7VEY - chains A and C; structure by X-ray diffraction, 1.90 A resolution.

[Chain A (and C)]
Name: chalcone synthases
From: Cyclosorus parasiticus
Notes: chain C of this document is another copy of the same molecule, construct and numbering; everything in this record applies to it too
Amino-acid sequence (404 residues; row label = number of the first residue in the row):
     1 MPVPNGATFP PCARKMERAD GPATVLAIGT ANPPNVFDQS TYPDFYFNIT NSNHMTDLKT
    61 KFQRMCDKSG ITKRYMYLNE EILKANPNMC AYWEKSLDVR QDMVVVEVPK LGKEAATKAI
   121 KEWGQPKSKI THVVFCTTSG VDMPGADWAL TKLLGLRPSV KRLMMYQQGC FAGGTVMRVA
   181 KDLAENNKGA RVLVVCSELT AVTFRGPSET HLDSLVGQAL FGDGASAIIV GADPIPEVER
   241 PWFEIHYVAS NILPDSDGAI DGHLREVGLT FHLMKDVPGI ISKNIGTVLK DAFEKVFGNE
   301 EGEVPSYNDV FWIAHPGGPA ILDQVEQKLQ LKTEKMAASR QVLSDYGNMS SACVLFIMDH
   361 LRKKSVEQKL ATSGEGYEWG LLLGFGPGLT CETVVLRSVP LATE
Unresolved in the structure: 1-5, 402-404 (chain C: 1-4, 404)
What the authors report for this chain:
  - catalytic residues: Cys170
  - post-translational modification sites: Cys170
  - conformationally variable residues (side-chain flip): Phe271
  - mutagenesis - T138S, S139G, L199T, L199T/T203F, T200I, V202I, T203F, I260L: decreased catalytic activity

[Chain A / chain C interface]
Residue-residue contacts - 145 pairs, chain A then chain C:
  Gly6(A) with Pro241(C)
  Ala7(A) with Val399(C); Pro400(C)
  Thr8(A) with Pro241(C); Glu244(C); Pro400(C)
  Phe9(A) with Thr372(C); Glu378(C); Arg397(C); Ser398(C); Val399(C); Pro400(C)
  Pro10(A) with Arg397(C), hydrogen bond (backbone-side chain)
  Cys12(A) with His246(C); Arg397(C)
  Arg14(A) with Ala19(C); Asp20(C), hydrogen bond (side chain-backbone); Gly21(C), hydrogen bond (side chain-backbone); Glu185(C), salt bridge
  Lys15(A) with His246(C); Val296(C), hydrogen bond (side chain-backbone)
  Met16(A) with His246(C); Tyr247(C), hydrophobic; Val248(C)
  Arg18(A) with Arg18(C); Ala19(C), hydrogen bond (side chain-backbone); Asp20(C), salt bridge
  Ala19(A) with Arg14(C); Arg18(C), hydrogen bond (backbone-side chain)
  Asp20(A) with Arg14(C), hydrogen bond (backbone-side chain); Arg18(C), salt bridge
  Gly21(A) with Arg14(C), hydrogen bond (backbone-side chain)
  Lys95(A) with Glu266(C)
  Ser96(A) with Glu266(C), hydrogen bond (backbone-side chain)
  Leu97(A) with Leu97(C), hydrophobic; Glu266(C), hydrogen bond (backbone-side chain)
  Asp98(A) with Arg265(C), salt bridge; Glu266(C), hydrogen bond (side chain-backbone)
  Gln101(A) with Leu264(C), hydrogen bond (side chain-backbone); Arg265(C)
  Asp102(A) with Arg265(C), salt bridge
  Thr138(A) with Met143(C)
  Val141(A) with Gln167(C); Leu264(C), hydrophobic
  Asp142(A) with Gly262(C); His263(C), salt bridge
  Met143(A) with Thr138(C); Gln167(C); Asp261(C); Gly262(C), hydrogen bond (backbone-backbone); Leu269(C), hydrophobic
  Pro144(A) with Ile260(C); Asp261(C); Pro387(C); Gly388(C)
  Trp148(A) with Ile252(C); Asp257(C); Gly388(C), hydrogen bond (side chain-backbone)
  Lys152(A) with Asp257(C), salt bridge
  Pro158(A) with Asn251(C); Ile252(C), hydrogen bond (backbone-backbone)
  Ser159(A) with Ser250(C); Asn251(C)
  Val160(A) with Ser250(C)
  Lys161(A) with Arg178(C); Val248(C)
  Arg162(A) with Arg178(C), hydrogen bond (backbone-side chain); Ile252(C); Thr390(C), hydrogen bond
  Leu163(A) with Val179(C), hydrophobic
  Met164(A) with Gln168(C)
  Tyr166(A) with Tyr166(C); Gln168(C)
  Gln167(A) with Val141(C); Met143(C)
  Gln168(A) with Met164(C), hydrogen bond (side chain-backbone)
  Thr175(A) with Leu163(C)
  Arg178(A) with Lys161(C); Arg162(C), hydrogen bond (side chain-backbone); Leu163(C)
  Val179(A) with Leu163(C), hydrophobic
  Lys181(A) with Met16(C)
  Asp182(A) with Leu183(C); Asn186(C), hydrogen bond; Asn187(C), hydrogen bond
  Leu183(A) with Asp182(C)
  Glu185(A) with Arg14(C), salt bridge; Asn186(C), hydrogen bond
  Asn186(A) with Lys181(C); Asp182(C), hydrogen bond; Glu185(C), hydrogen bond
  Asn187(A) with Asp182(C), hydrogen bond
  Arg240(A) with Asn5(C)
  Glu244(A) with Thr8(C)
  His246(A) with Cys12(C); Lys15(C); Met16(C)
  Tyr247(A) with Met16(C), hydrophobic
  Val248(A) with Met16(C), hydrogen bond (backbone-side chain); Lys161(C)
  Ser250(A) with Ser159(C); Val160(C)
  Asn251(A) with Pro158(C); Ser159(C)
  Ile252(A) with Trp148(C); Lys152(C); Pro158(C), hydrogen bond (backbone-backbone); Arg162(C)
  Asp257(A) with Trp148(C); Lys152(C)
  Ile260(A) with Pro144(C)
  Asp261(A) with Met143(C); Pro144(C)
  Gly262(A) with Asp142(C); Met143(C), hydrogen bond (backbone-backbone)
  His263(A) with Asp142(C), salt bridge
  Leu264(A) with Gln101(C), hydrogen bond (backbone-side chain); Val141(C), hydrophobic; Leu264(C), hydrophobic
  Arg265(A) with Asp98(C), salt bridge; Gln101(C); Asp102(C), salt bridge
  Glu266(A) with Lys95(C); Ser96(C); Leu97(C), hydrogen bond (side chain-backbone); Asp98(C), hydrogen bond (side chain-backbone); Glu266(C)
  Leu269(A) with Met143(C), hydrophobic
  Val296(A) with Lys15(C), hydrogen bond (backbone-side chain)
  Thr372(A) with Phe9(C)
  Glu378(A) with Phe9(C)
  Trp379(A) with Lys15(C)
  Pro387(A) with Pro144(C)
  Gly388(A) with Pro144(C); Trp148(C), hydrogen bond (backbone-side chain)
  Thr390(A) with Arg162(C), hydrogen bond
  Arg397(A) with Phe9(C); Pro10(C), hydrogen bond (side chain-backbone); Cys12(C)
  Ser398(A) with Phe9(C)
  Val399(A) with Ala7(C); Phe9(C)
  Pro400(A) with Ala7(C); Thr8(C); Phe9(C)
Also at the interface, not in a pair above, chain A (78 interface residues in all): Pro11, Thr151, Gly169, Pro241, Ala249
Also at the interface, not in a pair above, chain C (79 interface residues in all): Gly6, Pro11, Thr151, Gly169, Thr175, Arg240, Ala249, Trp379

[In short]
Chain A and chain C form an interface of 78 and 79 residues respectively, with 35 hydrogen bonds and 11 salt
bridges. Among the polar pairs are Arg14(A)-Glu185(C), Arg18(A)-Asp20(C) and Asp98(A)-Arg265(C). The paper
reports the catalytic residue Cys170(A); T138S, S139G and L199T of chain A, among others, reduce catalytic
activity; 8 substitutions were tested in all.
Both chains are chalcone synthases (Cyclosorus parasiticus). Entry 7VEY (Crystal structure of Cyclosorus
parasiticus chalcone synthase 1 (CpCHS1)) was determined by X-ray diffraction, deposited together with 7VEZ
and 7VF0.
